Entry 7M7Y (X-ray diffraction, 1.80 A resolution); this record covers chains A and P of the 3 polymer chains in the assembly.

Chain A:
Name: DNA polymerase eta
Organism: Homo sapiens
Notes: EC 2.7.7.7
UniProtKB: Q9Y253 (POLH_HUMAN); residues 1-432 here = UniProt positions 1-432
Sequence (435 residues; each row starts with the number of its first residue; numbers below 1 keep their minus sign (Gly-2 is residue -2)):
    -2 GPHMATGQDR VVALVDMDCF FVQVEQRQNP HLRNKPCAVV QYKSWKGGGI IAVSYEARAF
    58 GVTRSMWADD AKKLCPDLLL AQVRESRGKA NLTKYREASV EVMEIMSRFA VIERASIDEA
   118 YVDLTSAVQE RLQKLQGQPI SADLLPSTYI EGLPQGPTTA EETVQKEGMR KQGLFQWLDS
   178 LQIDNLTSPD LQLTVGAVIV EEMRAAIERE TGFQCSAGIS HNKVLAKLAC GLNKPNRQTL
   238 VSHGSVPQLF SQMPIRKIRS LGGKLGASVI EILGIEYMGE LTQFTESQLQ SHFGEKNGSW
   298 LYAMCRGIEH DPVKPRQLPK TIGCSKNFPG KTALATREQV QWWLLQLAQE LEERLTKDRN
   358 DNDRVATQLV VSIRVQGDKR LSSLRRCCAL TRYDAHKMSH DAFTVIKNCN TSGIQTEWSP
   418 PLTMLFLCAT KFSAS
Disordered / not traced: 155-159
Differences from the reference sequence: expression tag (-2 to 0)
Bound ions: Ca2+: Asp13, Met14, Asp115 (together with 2'-deoxyadenosine 5'-triphosphate)
Residues lining bound ligands: 2'-deoxyadenosine 5'-triphosphate (DTP): Asp13, Met14, Asp15, Cys16, Phe17, Phe18, Ile48, Ala49, Tyr52, Arg55, Arg61, Ile114, Asp115, Glu116, Lys231
Swiss-Prot annotation at these positions:
  - binding site (Mg(2+)): Asp13, Met14, Asp115, Glu116
  - binding site (Mn(2+)): Asp13, Met14, Asp115, Glu116
  - binding site (a 2'-deoxyribonucleoside 5'-triphosphate): Arg61
  - natural variant: Val37 (deletion: In XPV), Leu75 (deletion: In XPV), Arg93 (R93P: In XPV), Arg111 (R111H: In XPV), Thr122 (T122P: In XPV), Gly153 (G153D: In a breast cancer sample), Thr191 (T191P: In XPV), Gly263 (G263V: In XPV), Val266 (V266D: In XPV), Gly295 (G295R: In XPV), Arg361 (R361S: In XPV)
  - mutagenesis: Tyr52 (Y52A/F: Reduces DNA polymerase activity; Y52E: Reduces DNA polymerase activity. Increases fidelity of replication and reduces translesion bypass), Arg61 (R61A: Reduces enzymatic activity by two-thirds), Ser62 (S62G: Increased DNA polymerase activity and translesion bypass compared to wild-type), Ala68 (A68S/V: Severe reduction in thymine dimer translesion bypass), Asn324 to Pro326 (Reduces binding to chromatin and to monoubiquitinated PCNA. Abolishes binding to monoubiquitinated PCNA; when associated with 705-E--H-713 Del)
From the paper describing this entry:
  - binding site for the 8-nt DNA strand (chain P): Ser113

Chain P:
Molecule: 8-nt DNA strand
Sequence (8 nucleotides; row label = number of the first residue in the row):
     1 AGCGTCAA

How chain A and chain P interact:
Contacting residue pairs (24; chain A residue first):
  Ser113(A) with DA8(P), hydrogen bond to the phosphate
  Asp115(A) with DA8(P), phosphate contact
  Glu116(A) with DA8(P), sugar contact
  Lys224(A) with DA7(P), phosphate contact; DA8(P), salt bridge to the phosphate
  Ile255(A) with DA7(P), phosphate contact
  Arg256(A) with DA7(P), sugar contact
  Ser257(A) with DC6(P), phosphate contact; DA7(P), hydrogen bond to the phosphate
  Leu258(A) with DA7(P), hydrogen bond to the phosphate
  Gly259(A) with DA7(P), hydrogen bond to the phosphate
  Gly260(A) with DC6(P), phosphate contact; DA7(P), phosphate contact
  Lys261(A) with DT5(P), salt bridge to the phosphate; DC6(P), hydrogen bond to the phosphate
  Leu262(A) with DC6(P), hydrogen bond to the phosphate
  Arg377(A) with DG4(P), salt bridge to the phosphate
  Leu381(A) with DC3(P), phosphate contact
  Arg382(A) with DG2(P), salt bridge to the phosphate; DC3(P), hydrogen bond to the phosphate; DG4(P), base contact
  Arg383(A) with DG2(P), phosphate contact
  Cys384(A) with DA1(P), phosphate contact; DG2(P), hydrogen bond to the phosphate
Other interface residues (no listed pair), chain A (20 interface residues in all): Ile114, Ser379, Ser380

Overview:
20 residues of chain A face 8 of chain P across their interface; the contacts include 8 hydrogen bonds and 4
salt bridges. Polar contacts include Ser113(A)-DA8(P), Ser257(A)-DA7(P) and Leu258(A)-DA7(P). Ligands of chain
A: 2'-deoxyadenosine 5'-triphosphate. The paper reports a binding site for the 8-nt DNA strand (chain P) at
Ser113(A).
Chain A is DNA polymerase eta (Homo sapiens) and chain P is an 8-nt DNA strand; the structure, Human DNA Pol
eta with dA-ended primer and dATP: in crystallo reaction for 0 s, was determined by X-ray diffraction,
deposited together with 7M7L, 7M7M, 7M7N, 7M7O, 7M7P, 7M7Q and 19 further entries.
